PDB entry 6CUF | electron microscopy, 4.00 A resolution | chains C and N of the 24 polymer chains in the assembly

Chain C:
Molecule: Envelope glycoprotein gp120
Organism: Human immunodeficiency virus 1
UniProtKB: Q2N0S6 (Q2N0S6_9HIV1); the construct lacks a stretch of the UniProt sequence and is renumbered around it, so the offset changes along the chain: 31-141 = UniProt 30-140; 150-185 = UniProt 141-176; 187-309 = UniProt 186-308; 312-321 = UniProt 309-318; 2 more segments
Chain sequence (473 residues; each row starts with the number of its first residue; note: 12 numbers in that range are skipped by the numbering (no residue carries them; nothing is unmodelled there); a row labelled like 185A-185I holds insertion residues (185A, then the next letters in order)):
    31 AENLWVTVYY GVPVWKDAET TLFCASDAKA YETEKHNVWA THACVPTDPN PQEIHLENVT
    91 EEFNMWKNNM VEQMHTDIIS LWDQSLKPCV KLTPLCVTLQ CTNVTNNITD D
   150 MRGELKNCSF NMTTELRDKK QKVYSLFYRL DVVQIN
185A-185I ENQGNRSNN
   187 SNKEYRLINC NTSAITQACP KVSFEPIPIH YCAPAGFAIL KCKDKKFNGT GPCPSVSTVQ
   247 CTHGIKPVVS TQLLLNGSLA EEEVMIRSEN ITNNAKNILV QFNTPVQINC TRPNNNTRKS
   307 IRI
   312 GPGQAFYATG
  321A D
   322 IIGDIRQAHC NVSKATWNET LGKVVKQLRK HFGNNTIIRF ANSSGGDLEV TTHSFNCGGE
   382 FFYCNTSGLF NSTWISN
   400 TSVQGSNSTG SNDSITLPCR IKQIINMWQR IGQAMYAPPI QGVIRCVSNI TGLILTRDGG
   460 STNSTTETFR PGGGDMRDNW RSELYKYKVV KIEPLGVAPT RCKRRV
Disordered / not traced: 185A-185I, 400-410
Disulfides: Cys119-Cys205, Cys126-Cys196, Cys131-Cys157, Cys218-Cys247, Cys228-Cys239, Cys296-Cys331, Cys378-Cys445, Cys385-Cys418
Covalent attachments: N-acetylglucosamine (NAG) linked to Asn133, Asn156, Asn160, Asn197, Asn234, Asn262, Asn301, Asn355, Asn363, Asn386, Asn392, Asn448; glycan linked to Asn137, Asn276, Asn332
Differences from the reference sequence: conflict Asn332 (Thr330 in Q2N0S6), Cys501 (Ala498 in Q2N0S6)
Reported in the primary citation:
  - mutagenesis - S241N: decreased binding to vFP16.02
  - mutagenesis - S241N: decreased binding to vFP20.01
  - post-translational modification sites: Asn88, Asn295, Asn448 (citing earlier work)

Chain N:
Molecule: PGT122 light chain
Organism: Homo sapiens
Chain sequence (105 residues; each row starts with the number of its first residue; note: 1 number in that range is skipped by the numbering (no residue carries it; nothing is unmodelled there); a row labelled like 67A-67C holds insertion residues (67A, then the next letters in order)):
     8 TF
    11 VSVAPGQTAR ITCGEESLGS RSVIWYQQRP GQAPSLIIYN NNDRPSGIPD RFSGSPG
67A-67C STF
    68 GTTATLTITS VEAGDEADYY CHIWDSRR
95A-95C PTN
    96 WVFGEGTTLI VL
Disulfides: Cys23-Cys88

Chain C / chain N interface:
Contacting residue pairs (16; chain C residue first):
  Thr135(C) - Arg94(N)
  Asn136(C) - Ser93(N)
  Asn136(C) - Arg94(N)
  Asn137(C) - Ser93(N)
  Asn137(C) - Arg94(N)  hydrogen bond (backbone-backbone)
  Asn137(C) - Arg95(N)
  Ile322(C) - Arg94(N)  hydrogen bond (backbone-side chain)
  Ile323(C) - Phe67C(N)  hydrophobic
  Gly324(C) - Leu28(N)  hydrogen bond (backbone-backbone)
  Gly324(C) - Gly29(N)
  Gly324(C) - Phe67C(N)
  Gly324(C) - Arg94(N)  hydrogen bond (backbone-side chain)
  Asp325(C) - Gly29(N)
  Asp325(C) - Ser30(N)  hydrogen bond (side chain-backbone)
  Asp325(C) - Ser93(N)  hydrogen bond
  Ile326(C) - Arg94(N)
Interface residues without a listed pair, chain N (8 interface residues in all): Pro95A

Overview:
Chain C and chain N each contribute 8 residues to their interface; the contacts include 6 hydrogen bonds.
Polar contacts include Ile322(C)-Arg94(N), Gly324(C)-Arg94(N) and Asp325(C)-Ser30(N). The paper reports that
S241N of chain C reduces binding to vFP16.02; modification sites Asn88(C), Asn295(C) and Asn448(C).
Chain C is Envelope glycoprotein gp120 (Human immunodeficiency virus 1) and chain N is PGT122 light chain
(Homo sapiens); the structure, Cryo-EM structure at 4.2 A resolution of vaccine-elicited antibody vFP1.01 in
complex with HIV-1 Env BG505 ..., was determined by electron microscopy, deposited together with 6CUE.
